6NA4 - chains A and D of the 4 polymer chains in the assembly; structure by X-ray diffraction, 1.72 A resolution.

# Chain A (and D)
Name: Putative crotonyl-CoA reductase
Source organism: Kitasatospora setae (strain ATCC 33774 / DSM 43861 / JCM 3304 / KCC A-0304 / NBRC 14216 / KM-6054)
Notes: chain D of this document is another copy of the same molecule, construct and numbering; everything in this record applies to it too
UniProt: E4N096 (E4N096_KITSK); residue numbers follow UniProt; this construct covers 1-444
Chain sequence (448 residues; row label = number of the first residue in the row; numbers below 1 keep their minus sign (Glu-3 is residue -3)):
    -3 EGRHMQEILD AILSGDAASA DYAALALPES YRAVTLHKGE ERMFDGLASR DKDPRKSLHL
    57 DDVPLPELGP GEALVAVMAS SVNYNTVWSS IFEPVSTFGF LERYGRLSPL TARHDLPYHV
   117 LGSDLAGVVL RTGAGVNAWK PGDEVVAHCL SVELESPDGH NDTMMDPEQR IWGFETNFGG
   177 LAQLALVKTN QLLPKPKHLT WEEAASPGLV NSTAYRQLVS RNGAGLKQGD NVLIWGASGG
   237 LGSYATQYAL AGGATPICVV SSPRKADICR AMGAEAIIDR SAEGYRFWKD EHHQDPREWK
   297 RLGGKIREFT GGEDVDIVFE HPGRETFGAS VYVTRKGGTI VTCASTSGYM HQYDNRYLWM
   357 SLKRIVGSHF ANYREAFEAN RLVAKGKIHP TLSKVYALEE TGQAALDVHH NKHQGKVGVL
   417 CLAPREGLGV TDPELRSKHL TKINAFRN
Disordered / not traced: -3 to -2 (chain D: -3 to -2, 444)
Sequence notes: expression tag (-3 to 0)
Ligand contacts:
  - 9-ethyl-9H-purin-6-ylamine (2EC): Lys296, Gly299, Gly300, Arg303, Asp310, Tyr328, Val329
  - NADP (NAP; NADP nicotinamide-adenine-dinucleotide phosphate): Tyr80, Asn81, Trp84, Leu205, Val206, Thr209, Trp231, Gly232, Ser234, Gly235, Gly236, Leu237, Val255, Val256, Ser257, Lys261, Arg276, His317, Pro318, Glu321, Thr322, Cys339, Ala340, Thr342, Ser343, Ser364, His365, Phe366, Val404, Asn407, His409, Gly411
  - Pyrrolidine (VES): Gln243, Ala267, Met268, His385, Lys438, Ala441
  - Butyryl-CoA (YAS; S-[2-[3-[[(2R)-4-[[[(2S,3R,4S,5R)-5-(6-aminopurin-9-yl)-4-oxidanyl-3-phosphonooxy-oxolan-2-yl]methoxy-oxidanyl-phosphoryl]oxy-oxidanyl-phosphoryl]oxy-3,3-dimethyl-2-oxidanyl-butanoyl]amino]propanoylamino]ethyl] butanethioate): Asn81, Trp84, Pro90, Val91, Phe96, Arg99, Arg102, Cys145, Ile167, Phe170, Leu205, Cys339, His365, Phe366
What the authors report for this chain:
  - binding site for Butyryl-CoA: Lys296, Arg303, Tyr328, Arg352, Tyr353
  - self-association interface (contacts with another copy of this molecule); pairs are residue here / residue on that copy: Asn133-Glu151 (backbone contact), Ala134-Glu151 (backbone contact), Asn157-Asn218 (hydrogen bond)
  - mutagenesis - E151D, E151D/N157E/N218E (100-fold), N157E, N218E, K296A/R303A/Y328F: decreased catalytic activity
  - contacts within the chain: Gln165-His365
  - mutagenesis - Q165A (2-3-fold), K332A: decreased catalytic activity on crotonyl-CoA
  - mutagenesis - Q165A (4-fold): decreased catalytic activity on crotonyl-pantetheine
  - binding site for 9-ethyl-9H-purin-6-ylamine: Lys296, Arg303, Tyr328
  - binding site for NADPH: His365

# Interface between chain A and chain D
Contacting residue pairs (45):
  Leu103(A) with Asn133(D), hydrogen bond (backbone-side chain)
  Gly131(A) with Glu151(D)
  Val132(A) with Glu151(D)
  Asn133(A) with Leu103(D); Glu151(D), hydrogen bond (backbone-side chain)
  Ala134(A) with Glu151(D), hydrogen bond (backbone-side chain)
  Leu150(A) with Leu150(D), hydrophobic; Asn186(D), hydrogen bond (backbone-side chain)
  Glu151(A) with Val132(D); Asn133(D), hydrogen bond (side chain-backbone); Ala134(D), hydrogen bond (side chain-backbone); Trp135(D); Thr185(D), hydrogen bond; Asn186(D); Tyr369(D)
  Ser152(A) with Tyr369(D)
  Pro153(A) with Tyr369(D), hydrophobic; Arg370(D); Phe373(D), hydrophobic
  Asp154(A) with Arg370(D), hydrogen bond (backbone-side chain)
  His156(A) with Asp158(D); Thr159(D), hydrogen bond (backbone-backbone); Asn186(D); Asn368(D), hydrogen bond (backbone-side chain); Tyr369(D); Arg370(D)
  Asn157(A) with Asn157(D); Asp158(D); Asn218(D), hydrogen bond; Asn368(D), hydrogen bond
  Asp158(A) with His156(D); Asn157(D); Asp158(D)
  Thr159(A) with His156(D), hydrogen bond (backbone-backbone)
  Met161(A) with Arg370(D)
  Asn218(A) with Asn157(D), hydrogen bond
  Asn368(A) with His156(D), hydrogen bond (side chain-backbone); Asn157(D), hydrogen bond
  Tyr369(A) with Glu151(D); Pro153(D); His156(D)
  Arg370(A) with Pro153(D); Asp154(D), hydrogen bond (side chain-backbone); His156(D)
  Phe373(A) with Pro153(D), hydrophobic
Interface residues without a listed pair, chain A (24 interface residues in all): Pro66, Ser104, Leu106, Asn186
Interface residues without a listed pair, chain D (26 interface residues in all): Pro66, Leu106, Gly131, Ser152, Met161, Glu371

# In short
Chain A and chain D form an interface of 24 and 26 residues respectively; the contacts include 17 hydrogen
bonds. Polar contacts include Leu103(A)-Asn133(D), Asn133(A)-Glu151(D) and Ala134(A)-Glu151(D). From the
paper: a binding site for Butyryl-CoA at Lys296(A), Arg303(A) and Tyr328(A) among others; E151D,
E151D/N157E/N218E and N157E of chain A, among others, reduce catalytic activity; 7 substitutions were tested
in all.
Chain A and chain D are both Putative crotonyl-CoA reductase (Kitasatospora setae (strain ATCC 33774 / DSM
43861 / JCM 3304 / KCC A-0304 / NBRC 14216 / KM-6054)); the structure, Co crystal structure of ECR with
Butryl-CoA, was determined by X-ray diffraction (same publication as 6NA3, 6NA5 and 6NA6).
